7N3S - chains A and B; structure by X-ray diffraction, 2.48 A resolution.

[Chain A (and B)]
Protein: Bisphosphoglycerate mutase
Source organism: Homo sapiens
Notes: EC 5.4.2.4, 5.4.2.11; chain B of this document is another copy of the same molecule, construct and numbering; everything in this record applies to it too
UniProtKB: P07738 (PMGE_HUMAN); residue numbers follow UniProt; this construct covers 1-259
Amino-acid sequence (267 residues; row label = number of the first residue in the row):
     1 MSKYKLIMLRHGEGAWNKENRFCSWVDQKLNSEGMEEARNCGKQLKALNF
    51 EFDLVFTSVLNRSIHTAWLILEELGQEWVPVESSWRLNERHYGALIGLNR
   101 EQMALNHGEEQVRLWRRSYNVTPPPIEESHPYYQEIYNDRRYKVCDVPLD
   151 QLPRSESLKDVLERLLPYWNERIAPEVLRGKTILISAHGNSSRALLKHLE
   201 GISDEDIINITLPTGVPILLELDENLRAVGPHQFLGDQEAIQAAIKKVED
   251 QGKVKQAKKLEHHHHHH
Disordered / not traced: 1, 256-267 (chain B: 1-2, 246-267)
Sequence notes: expression tag (260-267)
Small-molecule neighbours:
  - 2-phosphoglycolic acid (PGA), molecule 1: Arg10, Arg21, Phe22, Cys23, Ser24, Arg62, Glu89, Tyr92, Arg100, Arg116, Arg117, Asn190
  - 2-phosphoglycolic acid (PGA), molecule 2: Met35, His65, Trp68, Leu69
Reported in the primary citation:
  - binding site for 2-phosphoglycolic acid: Arg10, Cys23, Ser24, His65, Glu72, Glu89, Tyr92, Arg100, Arg116, Arg117, Asn190, Gln251
  - conformationally variable residues (domain motion, loop rearrangement, order/disorder transition, side-chain flip): Arg10 to Ser24, Asn99 to Ser118
  - contacts within the chain: Arg113-Asn209 (hydrogen bond), Arg100-Gln251, Arg116-Gln251

[How chain A and chain B interact]
Contacting residue pairs (28; chain A residue first):
  Lys29(A) with Glu72(B), salt bridge
  Glu51(A) with Arg140(B), salt bridge
  Phe52(A) with Arg140(B), hydrogen bond (backbone-side chain)
  Asp53(A) with Arg140(B), salt bridge
  Val59(A) with Trp78(B), hydrophobic
  Asn61(A) with Glu77(B)
  Ile64(A) with Glu77(B); Trp78(B)
  His65(A) with Glu72(B); Glu77(B), salt bridge
  Trp68(A) with Trp68(B); Glu77(B)
  Glu72(A) with His65(B)
  Gln76(A) with Arg140(B)
  Glu77(A) with Asn61(B); Ile64(B); His65(B), salt bridge; Trp68(B)
  Trp78(A) with Val59(B); Ile64(B), hydrophobic; Arg140(B); Arg141(B)
  Arg140(A) with Glu51(B), salt bridge; Phe52(B), hydrogen bond (side chain-backbone); Asp53(B), salt bridge; Gln76(B), hydrogen bond; Trp78(B)
  Arg141(A) with Trp78(B)
Also at the interface, not in a pair above, chain A (20 interface residues in all): Leu71, Gly75, Val79, Val81, Asp139
Also at the interface, not in a pair above, chain B (20 interface residues in all): Lys29, Leu71, Val79, Val81, Asp139, Val144

[Summary]
Chain A and chain B each contribute 20 residues to their interface; the contacts include 3 hydrogen bonds and
7 salt bridges. Polar contacts include Lys29(A)-Glu72(B), Glu51(A)-Arg140(B) and Asp53(A)-Arg140(B). Chain A
binds 2-phosphoglycolic acid. The paper reports a binding site for 2-phosphoglycolic acid at Arg10(A),
Cys23(A) and Ser24(A) among others; conformational variability at Arg10(A) and Asn99(A).
Chain A and chain B are both Bisphosphoglycerate mutase (Homo sapiens); the structure, Human
bisphosphoglycerate mutase complex with 2-phosphoglycolate, was determined by X-ray diffraction (same
publication as 7N3R).
